3I3E - chains C and D of the 4 polymer chains in the assembly; structure by X-ray diffraction, 2.10 A resolution.

Chain C (and D):
Name: Beta-galactosidase
Source organism: Escherichia coli
Notes: EC 3.2.1.23; chain D of this document is another copy of the same molecule, construct and numbering; everything in this record applies to it too
UniProtKB: B8LFD6 (B8LFD6_ECOLI); residues 9-1023 here correspond to UniProt positions 10-1024 (UniProt number = residue number + 1)
Chain sequence (1023 residues; numbered 1 to 1023; the number before each row is that of its first residue):
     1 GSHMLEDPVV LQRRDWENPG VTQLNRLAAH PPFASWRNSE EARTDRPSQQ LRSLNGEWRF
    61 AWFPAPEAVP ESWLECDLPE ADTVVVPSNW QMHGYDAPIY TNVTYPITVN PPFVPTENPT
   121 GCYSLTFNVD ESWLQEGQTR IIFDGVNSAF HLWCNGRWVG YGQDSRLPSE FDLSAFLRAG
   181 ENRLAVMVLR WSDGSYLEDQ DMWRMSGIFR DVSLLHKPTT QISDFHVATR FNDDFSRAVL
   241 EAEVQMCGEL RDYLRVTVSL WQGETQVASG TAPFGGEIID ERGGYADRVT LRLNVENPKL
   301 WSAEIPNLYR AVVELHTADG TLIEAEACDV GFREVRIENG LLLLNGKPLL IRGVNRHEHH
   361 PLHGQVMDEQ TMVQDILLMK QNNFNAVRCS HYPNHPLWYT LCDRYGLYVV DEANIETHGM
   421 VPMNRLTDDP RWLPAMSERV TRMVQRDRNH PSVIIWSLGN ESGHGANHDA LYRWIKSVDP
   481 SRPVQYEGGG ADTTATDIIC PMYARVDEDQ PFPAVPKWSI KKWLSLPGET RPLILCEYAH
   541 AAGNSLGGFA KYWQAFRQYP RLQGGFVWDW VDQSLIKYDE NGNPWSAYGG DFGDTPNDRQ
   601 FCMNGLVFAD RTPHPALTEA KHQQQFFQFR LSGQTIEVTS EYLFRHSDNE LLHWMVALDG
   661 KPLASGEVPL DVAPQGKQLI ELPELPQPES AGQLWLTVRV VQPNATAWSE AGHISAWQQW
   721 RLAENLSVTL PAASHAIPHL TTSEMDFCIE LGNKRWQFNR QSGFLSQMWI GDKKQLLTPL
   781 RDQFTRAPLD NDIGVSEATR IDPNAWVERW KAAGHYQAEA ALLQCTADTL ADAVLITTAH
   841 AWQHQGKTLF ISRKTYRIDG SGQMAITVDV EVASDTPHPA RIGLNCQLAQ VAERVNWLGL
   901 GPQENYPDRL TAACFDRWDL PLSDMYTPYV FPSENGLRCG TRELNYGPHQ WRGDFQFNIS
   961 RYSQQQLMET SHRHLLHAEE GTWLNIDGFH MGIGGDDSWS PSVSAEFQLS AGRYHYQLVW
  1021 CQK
Not modelled in the structure: 1-12
Construct notes: expression tag (1-8); engineered mutation A542 (Met543 in B8LFD6)
Metal / ion sites: Mg2+ site 1: D15, N18, V21, Q163, D193; Mg2+ site 2: E416, H418, E461; Na+ site 1: F556, Y559, L562; Na+ site 2: F601, N604; Na+ site 3: S647, E650, L670 (together with dimethyl sulfoxide); Mg2+ site 3 near Q718 (its only coordinating residue here); Na+ site 4: P932, L967, T970

Interface between chain C and chain D:
Pairs across the interface (75; chain C residue first):
  N339(C) - P527(D)  hydrogen bond (side chain-backbone)
  N339(C) - G528(D)  hydrogen bond (side chain-backbone)
  L341(C) - P527(D)  hydrophobic
  D507(C) - Q558(D)  hydrogen bond (backbone-side chain)
  D509(C) - Q558(D)  hydrogen bond
  S519(C) - Q558(D)
  K521(C) - Y559(D)
  K522(C) - Q558(D)  hydrogen bond (side chain-backbone)
  K522(C) - Y559(D)  hydrogen bond (backbone-side chain)
  K522(C) - P560(D)
  L524(C) - S525(D)
  S525(C) - L524(D)
  S525(C) - Y559(D)
  S525(C) - R561(D)  hydrogen bond (backbone-side chain)
  P527(C) - N339(D)  hydrogen bond (backbone-side chain)
  P527(C) - L341(D)  hydrophobic
  P527(C) - P560(D)
  G528(C) - N339(D)  hydrogen bond (backbone-backbone)
  Q558(C) - D507(D)  hydrogen bond (side chain-backbone)
  Q558(C) - D509(D)  hydrogen bond
  Q558(C) - S519(D)
  Q558(C) - K522(D)  hydrogen bond (backbone-side chain)
  Y559(C) - K521(D)
  Y559(C) - K522(D)  hydrogen bond (side chain-backbone)
  Y559(C) - S525(D)
  R561(C) - S525(D)  hydrogen bond (side chain-backbone)
  Q693(C) - S874(D)  hydrogen bond
  L722(C) - S874(D)
  A723(C) - D875(D)
  E724(C) - K847(D)  hydrogen bond (backbone-side chain)
  E724(C) - V872(D)
  E724(C) - A873(D)
  E724(C) - S874(D)  hydrogen bond (side chain-backbone)
  E724(C) - D875(D)  hydrogen bond (backbone-side chain)
  L726(C) - L849(D)
  L726(C) - I851(D)  hydrophobic
  L726(C) - E871(D)
  L726(C) - A873(D)
  S727(C) - I851(D)
  V728(C) - L823(D)
  V728(C) - A841(D)  hydrophobic
  V728(C) - T848(D)
  V728(C) - I851(D)  hydrophobic
  L730(C) - L823(D)
  L823(C) - V728(D)
  L823(C) - L730(D)
  D828(C) - L830(D)
  D828(C) - A831(D)  hydrogen bond (side chain-backbone)
  L830(C) - D828(D)
  L830(C) - L830(D)  hydrophobic
  A831(C) - D828(D)  hydrogen bond (backbone-side chain)
  K847(C) - E724(D)  hydrogen bond (side chain-backbone)
  T848(C) - L726(D)
  T848(C) - V728(D)
  L849(C) - L726(D)
  I851(C) - L726(D)  hydrophobic
  I851(C) - S727(D)
  I851(C) - V728(D)  hydrophobic
  D869(C) - H1015(D)  salt bridge
  D869(C) - Q1017(D)
  E871(C) - L726(D)
  V872(C) - E724(D)
  A873(C) - E724(D)
  A873(C) - L726(D)
  S874(C) - Q693(D)  hydrogen bond
  S874(C) - E724(D)  hydrogen bond (backbone-side chain)
  D875(C) - A723(D)
  D875(C) - E724(D)  hydrogen bond (side chain-backbone)
  R942(C) - R1013(D)
  D954(C) - R1013(D)  salt bridge
  R1013(C) - R942(D)
  R1013(C) - D954(D)  salt bridge
  H1015(C) - D869(D)  salt bridge
  H1015(C) - H1015(D)
  Q1017(C) - D869(D)
Other interface residues (no listed pair), chain C (49 interface residues in all): L526, P560, R721, N725, Q824, T829, A841, R853
Other interface residues (no listed pair), chain D (51 interface residues in all): L526, R721, L722, N725, Q824, T829, L835, Q843, R853

In short:
The interface between chain C and chain D involves 49 residues on one side and 51 on the other; the contacts
include 24 hydrogen bonds and 4 salt bridges. Among the polar pairs are D869(C)-H1015(D), D954(C)-R1013(D) and
N339(C)-P527(D).
Chain C and chain D are both Beta-galactosidase (Escherichia coli); the structure, E. COLI (lacZ)
BETA-GALACTOSIDASE (M542A), was determined by X-ray diffraction (same publication as 3I3B and 3I3D).
